6UEI - chain A; structure by X-ray diffraction, 2.51 A resolution.

Chain A:
Molecule: Zinc finger CCCH-type antiviral protein 1
From: Homo sapiens
UniProt: Q7Z2W4 (ZCCHV_HUMAN); residue numbers follow UniProt; this construct covers 2-227
Chain sequence (229 residues; numbered -1 to 227; the number before each row is that of its first residue; numbers below 1 keep their minus sign (Ser-1 is residue -1)):
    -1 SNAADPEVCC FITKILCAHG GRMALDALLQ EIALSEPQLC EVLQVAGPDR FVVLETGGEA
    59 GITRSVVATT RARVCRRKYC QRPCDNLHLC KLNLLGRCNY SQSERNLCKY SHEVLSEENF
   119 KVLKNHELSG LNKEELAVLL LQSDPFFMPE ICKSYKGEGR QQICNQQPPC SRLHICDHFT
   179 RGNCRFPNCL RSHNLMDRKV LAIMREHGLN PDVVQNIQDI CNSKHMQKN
Unresolved in the structure: -1 to 2, 55-59, 99-104, 166-167, 227
Differences from the reference sequence: expression tag (-1 to 1)
Ion coordination: Zn2+ site 1: Cys73, Cys78, Cys82, His86; Zn2+ site 2: Cys88, Cys96, Cys106, His110; Zn2+ site 3: Cys150, Cys162, Cys168, His172; Zn2+ site 4: Cys174, Cys182, Cys187, His191
Swiss-Prot annotation at these positions:
  - zinc finger: Cys73 to His86 (C3H1-type 1), Cys88 to His110 (C3H1-type 2), Cys150 to His172 (C3H1-type 3), Ser169 to Leu193 (C3H1-type 4)
  - region: Met224 to Asn227 (Binding to EXOSC5)
  - motif: Arg69 to Lys76 (Nuclear localization signal)
  - modified residue: Ala2 (N-acetylalanine)

Overview:
Cys73, Cys78, Cys82 and His86 coordinate Zn2+ site 1. The Zn2+ site 2 is built by Cys88, Cys96, Cys106 and
His110.
Chain A is Zinc finger CCCH-type antiviral protein 1 (Homo sapiens); the structure, Crystal structure of human
zinc finger antiviral protein, was determined by X-ray diffraction (same publication as 6UEJ).
